7UJJ - chains A and E of the 7 polymer chains in the assembly; structure by electron microscopy, 6.50 A resolution (low resolution: residue-level contacts below are approximate; hydrogen-bond / salt-bridge calls are withheld).

# Chain A
Molecule: Shiga-like toxin 2 subunit A
From: Escherichia phage 933W
Notes: EC 3.2.2.22
UniProtKB: P09385 (STXA_BP933); residues 1-297 here correspond to UniProt positions 23-319 (UniProt number = residue number + 22)
Amino-acid sequence (297 residues; row label = number of the first residue in the row):
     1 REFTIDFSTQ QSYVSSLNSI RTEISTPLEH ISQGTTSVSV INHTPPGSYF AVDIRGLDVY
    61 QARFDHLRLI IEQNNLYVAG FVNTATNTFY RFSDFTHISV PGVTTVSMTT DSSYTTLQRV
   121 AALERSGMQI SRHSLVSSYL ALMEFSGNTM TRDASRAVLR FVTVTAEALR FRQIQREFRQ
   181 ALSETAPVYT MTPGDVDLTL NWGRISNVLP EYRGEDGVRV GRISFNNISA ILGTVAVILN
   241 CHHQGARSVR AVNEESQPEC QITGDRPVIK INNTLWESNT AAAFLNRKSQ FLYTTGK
Not modelled in the structure: 243-258
Disulfides: Cys-241/Cys-260
Metal / ion sites: Na+ site 1: Ser-15, Ser-19; Na+ site 2: Thr-22, Ser-25; Na+ site 3: Arg-266, Asn-279 (together with formate)

# Chain E
Molecule: Shiga-like toxin 2 subunit B
From: Escherichia phage 933W
UniProtKB: P09386 (STXB_BP933); residues 1-70 here correspond to UniProt positions 20-89 (UniProt number = residue number + 19)
Amino-acid sequence (70 residues; each row starts with the number of its first residue):
     1 ADCAKGKIEF SKYNEDDTFT VKVDGKEYWT SRWNLQPLLQ SAQLTGMTVT IKSSTCESGS
    61 GFAEVQFNND
Disulfides: Cys-3/Cys-56

# How chain A and chain E interact
Pairs across the interface (26; chain A residue first):
  Arg-219(A) / Thr-45(E)
  Gly-221(A) / Leu-44(E)
  Gly-221(A) / Thr-45(E)
  Arg-222(A) / Lys-7(E)
  Arg-222(A) / Ile-8(E)
  Arg-222(A) / Gln-43(E)
  Arg-222(A) / Leu-44(E)
  Arg-222(A) / Thr-45(E)
  Arg-222(A) / Gly-46(E)
  Ser-224(A) / Asp-70(E)
  Thr-280(A) / Leu-44(E)
  Ala-283(A) / Leu-44(E)
  Phe-284(A) / Ser-41(E)
  Phe-284(A) / Thr-45(E)
  Arg-287(A) / Pro-37(E)
  Arg-287(A) / Gln-40(E)
  Arg-287(A) / Ser-41(E)
  Gln-290(A) / Asn-34(E)
  Gln-290(A) / Pro-37(E)
  Tyr-293(A) / Trp-33(E)
  Tyr-293(A) / Gln-36(E)
  Tyr-293(A) / Pro-37(E)
  Thr-294(A) / Trp-33(E)
  Thr-294(A) / Asn-34(E)
  Gly-296(A) / Trp-33(E)
  Lys-297(A) / Trp-33(E)
Other interface residues (no listed pair), chain A (14 interface residues in all): Asp-197
Other interface residues (no listed pair), chain E (14 interface residues in all): Leu-38

# In short
The chain A/chain E interface involves 14 residues from each chain. Ser-15(A) and Ser-19(A) form the Na+ site
1. Thr-22(A) and Ser-25(A) coordinate Na+ site 2.
Here chain A is Shiga-like toxin 2 subunit A and chain E is Shiga-like toxin 2 subunit B, both from
Escherichia phage 933W. Entry 7UJJ (Stx2a and DARPin complex) was determined by electron microscopy.
